Entry 3E8H (X-ray diffraction, 1.80 A resolution); this record covers chain A.

== Chain A ==
Protein: Potassium channel protein
Organism: Bacillus cereus
Notes: fragment: transmembrane domain, residues 19-110
UniProt: Q81HW2 (Q81HW2_BACCR); residues 19-110 here = UniProt positions 19-110
Chain sequence (96 residues; numbered 19 to 114; the number before each row is that of its first residue):
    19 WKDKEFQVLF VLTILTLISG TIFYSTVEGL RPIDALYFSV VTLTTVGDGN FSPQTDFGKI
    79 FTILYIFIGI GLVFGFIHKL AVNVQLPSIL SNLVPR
Disordered / not traced: 19-22, 114
Sequence notes: expression tag (111-114)
Bound ions: K+ site 1: T63, V64; K+ site 2 near T63 (its only coordinating residue here); K+ site 3 near V64 (its only coordinating residue here); K+ site 4 near G67 (its only coordinating residue here)
What the authors report for this chain:
  - K+ coordination: T63, V64, G67
  - contacts within the chain: D66-N68 (hydrogen bond)

== In short ==
T63 and V64 form the K+ site 1. From the paper: K+ coordination by T63, V64 and G67; contacts within the chain
involving D66 and N68.
Chain A is Potassium channel protein (Bacillus cereus); the structure, Crystal Structure of the the open NaK
channel-K+ complex, was determined by X-ray diffraction (same publication as 3E83, 3E89, 3E8B, 3E8F and 3E8G).
